PDB entry 7L5E | X-ray diffraction, 1.94 A resolution | chains A and C of the 3 polymer chains in the assembly

Chain A:
Protein: GTP-binding nuclear protein Ran
Source organism: Homo sapiens
UniProt: P62826 (RAN_HUMAN); numbering as in UniProt (aligned over 1-216)
Sequence (216 residues; numbered 1 to 216; the number before each row is that of its first residue):
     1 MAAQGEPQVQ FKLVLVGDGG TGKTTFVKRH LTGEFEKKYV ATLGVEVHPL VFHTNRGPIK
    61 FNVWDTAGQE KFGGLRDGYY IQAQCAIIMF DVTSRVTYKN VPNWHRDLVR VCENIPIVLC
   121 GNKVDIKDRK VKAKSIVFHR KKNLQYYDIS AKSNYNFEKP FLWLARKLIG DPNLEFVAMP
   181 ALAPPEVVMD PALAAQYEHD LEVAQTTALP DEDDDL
Unresolved in the structure: 1-7, 187-193
Bound ions: Mg2+: Thr24, Thr42 (together with GMP-PNP)
Small-molecule neighbours: GMP-PNP (GNP; phosphoaminophosphonic acid-guanylate ester): Asp18, Gly19, Gly20, Thr21, Gly22, Lys23, Thr24, Thr25, Phe35, Glu36, Lys37, Lys38, Tyr39, Val40, Ala41, Thr42, Thr66, Ala67, Gly68, Gln69, Asn122, Lys123, Asp125, Ile126, Ser150, Ala151, Lys152
UniProt features mapped onto this chain:
  - region: Lys37 to Val45 (Switch-I), Gly68 to Gln84 (Switch-II), Asp211 to Leu216 (Interaction with RANBP1)
  - binding site (GTP): Asp18 to Thr25, Glu36 to Thr42, Gly68, Asn122 to Asp125, Ser150 to Lys152
  - site: Gln69 (Essential for GTP hydrolysis)
  - modified residue: Ala2 (N-acetylalanine), Thr24 (Phosphothreonine), Lys37 (N6-acetyllysine), Lys60 (N6-acetyllysine), Lys71 (N6-acetyllysine), Lys99 (N6-acetyllysine), Lys134 (N6-acetyllysine), Lys159 (N6-acetyllysine)
  - cross-link (Glycyl lysine isopeptide (Lys-Gly)): Lys71 (interchain with G-Cter in SUMO2), Lys152 (interchain with G-Cter in SUMO2)
  - mutagenesis: Gly19 (G19V: Blocks DNA replication; when associated with L-69), Thr24 (T24L: Has low binding affinity for GTP and GDP. Almost completely abolishes interaction with BIRC5; T24N: Has low binding affinity for GTP and GDP. Decreases nuclear import of proteins and RNA ...), Thr25 (T25A: Minor effect on the interaction with the alpha phosphate group of bound GTP), Lys37 (K37Q: Mimics acetylation; enhances the nuclear export of RELA/p65; K37R: Decreased acetylation), Tyr39 (Y39A: Abolishes steric hindrance that traps the essential Q-69 in an unreactive position, and causes slow GTP hydrolysis in wild-type ...), Gln69 (Q69L: Strongly decreased GTPase activity. Probably locked in the GTP-bound form. Loss of interaction with NUTF2. Decreases nuclear location and leads to cytoplasmic location during interphase ...), Glu70 (E70A: Strongly decreases the relase of bound GDP), Arg76 (R76E: Probable loss of interaction with NUTF2. Loss of transport to the nucleus), Lys134 (K134Q: Loss of normal mitotic chromosome segregation and defective mitotic spindle orientation; K134R: Loss of normal mitotic chromosome segregation and formation of sister chromatid bridges), Asp211 to Leu216 (No effect on GTPase activity. Abolishes interaction with RANBP1)

Chain C:
Protein: Exportin-1
Source organism: Saccharomyces cerevisiae
UniProt: P30822 (XPO1_YEAST); numbering as in UniProt; present here: 1-376, 414-1058
Sequence (1024 residues; numbered -2 to 1058; 37 numbers in that range are skipped by the numbering (no residue carries them; nothing is unmodelled there); the number before each row is that of its first residue; numbers below 1 keep their minus sign (Gly-2 is residue -2)):
    -2 GGSMEGILDF SNDLDIALLD QVVSTFYQGS GVQQKQAQEI LTKFQDNPDA WQKADQILQF
    58 STNPQSKFIA LSILDKLITR KWKLLPNDHR IGIRNFVVGM IISMCQDDEV FKTQKNLINK
   118 SDLTLVQILK QEWPQNWPEF IPELIGSSSS SVNVCENNMI VLKLLSEEVF DFSAEQMTQA
   178 KALHLKNSMS KEFEQIFKLC FQVLEQGSSS SLIVATLESL LRYLHWIPYR YIYETNILEL
   238 LSTKFMTSPD TRAITLKCLT EVSNLKIPQD NDLIKRQTVL FFQNTLQQIA TSVMPVTADL
   298 KATYANANGN DQSFLQDLAM FLTTYLARNR ALLESDESLR ELLLNAHQYL IQLSKIEERE
   358 LFKTTLDYWH NLVADLFYE
   414 PLKKHIYEEI CSQLRLVIIE NMVRPEEVLV VENDEGEIVR EFVKESDTIQ LYKSEREVLV
   474 YLTHLNVIDT EEIMISKLAR QIDGSEWSWH NINTLSWAIG SISGTMSEDT EKRFVVTVIK
   534 DLLGLCEQKR GKDNKAVVAS DIMYVVGQYP RFLKAHWNFL RTVILKLFEF MHETHEGVQD
   594 MACDTFIKIV QKCKYHFVIQ QPRESEPFIQ TIIRDIQKTT ADLQPQQVHT FYKACGIIIS
   654 EERSVAERNR LLSDLMQLPN MAWDTIVEQS TANPTLLLDS ETVKIIANII KTNVAVCTSM
   714 GADFYPQLGH IYYNMLQLYR AVSSMISAQV AAEGLIATKT PKVRGLRTIK KEILKLVETY
   774 ISKARNLDDV VKVLVEPLLN AVLEDYMNNV PDARDAEVLN CMTTVVEKVG HMIPQGVILI
   834 LQSVFECTLD MINKDFTEYP EHRVEFYKLL KVINEKSFAA FLELPPAAFK LFVDAICWAF
   894 KHNNRDVEVN GLQIALDLVK NIERMGNVPF ANEFHKNYFF IFVSETFFVL TDSDHKSGFS
   954 KQALLLMKLI SLVYDNKISV PLYQEAEVPQ GTSNQVYLSQ YLANMLSNAF PHLTSEQIAS
  1014 FLSALTKQCK DLVVFKGTLR DFLVQIKEVG GDPTDYLFAE DKENA
Unresolved in the structure: -2, 264-266, 439-443, 1053-1058
Differences from the reference sequence: expression tag (-2 to 0); engineered mutation Gly537 (Asp in P30822), Cys539 (Thr in P30822), Glu540 (Val in P30822), Gln541 (Lys in P30822); conflict Cys1022 (Tyr in P30822)
Small-molecule neighbours: selinexor, bound form (V6A): Ile532, Leu536, Cys539, Glu540, Lys548, Ala552, Ile555, Met556, Val559, Phe572, Thr575, Val576, Lys579, Leu580, Phe583

Interface between chain A and chain C:
Pairs across the interface (63; chain A residue first):
  Val45(A) - Gln35(C)
  Val47(A) - Gln31(C)
  Trp64(A) - Phe23(C)  hydrophobic
  Trp64(A) - Tyr24(C)  hydrophobic
  Trp64(A) - Gln31(C)
  Gln69(A) - Asp947(C)
  Gly74(A) - Thr39(C)
  Gly74(A) - Gln42(C)  hydrogen bond (backbone-side chain)
  Leu75(A) - Phe23(C)  hydrophobic
  Leu75(A) - Gln42(C)
  Asp77(A) - Phe65(C)
  Asp77(A) - Ser69(C)
  Asp77(A) - Lys117(C)  salt bridge
  Gly78(A) - Tyr24(C)  hydrogen bond (backbone-side chain)
  Gly78(A) - Phe65(C)
  Tyr79(A) - Phe23(C)  hydrophobic
  Tyr79(A) - Gln35(C)  hydrogen bond
  Tyr79(A) - Thr39(C)
  Ile81(A) - Tyr24(C)
  Ile81(A) - Gln62(C)
  Ile81(A) - Phe65(C)  hydrophobic
  Ile81(A) - Asn113(C)
  Gln82(A) - Gln25(C)  hydrogen bond
  Gln82(A) - Gln62(C)
  Lys99(A) - Glu172(C)  salt bridge
  Asn103(A) - Phe169(C)
  Asn103(A) - Glu172(C)  hydrogen bond
  Arg106(A) - Phe169(C)
  Arg106(A) - Gln173(C)
  Arg110(A) - Leu120(C)
  Arg110(A) - Leu161(C)
  Arg110(A) - Glu164(C)  salt bridge
  Arg110(A) - Glu165(C)  salt bridge
  Val111(A) - Asn113(C)
  Glu113(A) - Asn116(C)  hydrogen bond
  Ala133(A) - Gln463(C)
  Lys134(A) - Gln463(C)
  His139(A) - Glu357(C)  salt bridge
  Arg140(A) - Met317(C)
  Arg140(A) - Lys360(C)
  Arg140(A) - Thr361(C)  hydrogen bond
  Arg140(A) - Asp364(C)  salt bridge
  Lys141(A) - Lys254(C)  hydrogen bond (backbone-side chain)
  Lys141(A) - Glu258(C)  salt bridge
  Lys141(A) - Asn261(C)
  Asn143(A) - Lys254(C)  hydrogen bond
  Asn143(A) - Ser310(C)
  Asn143(A) - Gln313(C)  hydrogen bond
  Asn143(A) - Asp314(C)  hydrogen bond
  Gln145(A) - Glu355(C)  hydrogen bond
  Gln145(A) - Glu357(C)
  Tyr146(A) - Glu357(C)
  Asp148(A) - Asp460(C)
  Tyr155(A) - Lys457(C)
  Tyr155(A) - Glu458(C)
  Tyr155(A) - Ser459(C)  hydrogen bond (side chain-backbone)
  Tyr155(A) - Asp460(C)  hydrogen bond (side chain-backbone)
  Lys167(A) - Gln309(C)  hydrogen bond
  Pro172(A) - Ala302(C)
  Pro172(A) - Asn303(C)
  Thr206(A) - Ile749(C)
  Ala208(A) - Lys752(C)
  Glu212(A) - Arg757(C)
Also at the interface, not in a pair above, chain A (41 interface residues in all): Lys12, Leu43, Gly44, Glu70, Lys71, Asn100, Pro102, Asn156, Asp213
Also at the interface, not in a pair above, chain C (48 interface residues in all): Leu38, Thr257, Ala304, Lys1040

Summary:
41 residues of chain A face 48 of chain C across their interface; the contacts include 15 hydrogen bonds and 7
salt bridges. Polar contacts include Asp77(A)-Lys117(C), Lys99(A)-Glu172(C) and Arg110(A)-Glu164(C). Bound to
chain A: GMP-PNP. Bound to chain C: selinexor, bound form.
Here chain A is GTP-binding nuclear protein Ran (Homo sapiens) and chain C is Exportin-1 (Saccharomyces
cerevisiae). Entry 7L5E (Crystal Structure of KPT-330 bound to CRM1 (537-DLTVK-541 to GLCEQ)) was determined
by X-ray diffraction together with 6XJP, 6XJR, 6XJS, 6XJT and 6XJU from the same study.
